Entry 6EQX (X-ray diffraction, 1.99 A resolution); this record covers chains A and D.

== Chain A ==
Protein: Furin
Source organism: Homo sapiens
Notes: EC 3.4.21.75
Reference sequence: P09958 (FURIN_HUMAN); numbering as in UniProt (aligned over 108-567)
Amino-acid sequence (482 residues; each row starts with the number of its first residue):
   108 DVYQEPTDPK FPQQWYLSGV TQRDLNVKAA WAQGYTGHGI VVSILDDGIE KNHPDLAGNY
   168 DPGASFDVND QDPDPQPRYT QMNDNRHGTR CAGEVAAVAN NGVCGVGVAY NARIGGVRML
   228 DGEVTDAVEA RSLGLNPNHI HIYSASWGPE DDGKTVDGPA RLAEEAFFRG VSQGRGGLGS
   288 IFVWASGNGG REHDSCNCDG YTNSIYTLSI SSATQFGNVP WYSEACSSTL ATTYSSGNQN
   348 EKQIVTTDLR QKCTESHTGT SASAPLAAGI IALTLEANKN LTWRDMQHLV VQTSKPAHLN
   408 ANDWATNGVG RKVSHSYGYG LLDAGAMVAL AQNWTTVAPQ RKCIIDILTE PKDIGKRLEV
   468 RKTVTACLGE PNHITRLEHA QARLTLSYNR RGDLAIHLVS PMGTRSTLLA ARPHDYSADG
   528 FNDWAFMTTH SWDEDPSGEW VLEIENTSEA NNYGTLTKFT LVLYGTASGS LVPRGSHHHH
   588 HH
Not modelled in the structure: 108, 582-589
Disulfides: C211-C360, C303-C333, C450-C474
Differences from the reference sequence: expression tag (568-589)
Bound ions: Ca2+ site 1: D115, D162, V205, N208, V210, G212; Ca2+ site 2: D174, D179, D181; Ca2+ site 3: D258, D301, E331; Na+ site 1: S279, G284; Na+ site 2: T309, S311, T314; Na+ site 3 near S544 (its only coordinating residue here); Na+ site 4 near E546 (its only coordinating residue here)
UniProt features mapped onto this chain:
  - motif: R498 to D500 (Cell attachment site)
  - active site (Charge relay system): D153, H194, S368
  - binding site (Ca(2+)): D115, D162, D174, D179, D181, V205, N208, V210, G212, D258, D301, E331
  - binding site (substrate): D154, D191, N192, E236, S253 to D258, D264, A292 to N295, D306, Y308, S368
  - glycosylation (N-linked (GlcNAc...) asparagine): N387, N440, N553

== Chain D ==
Protein: Arg-Arg-Arg-Val-Arg-00S
Source organism: synthetic construct
Amino-acid sequence (6 residues; numbered 1 to 6; the number before each row is that of its first residue):
     1 RRRVRX
Modified residues: 00S (4-(aminomethyl)benzenecarboximidamide) at position 6

== Chain A / chain D interface ==
Residue-residue contacts (40):
  D154(A) with R5(D), salt bridge
  D191(A) with R5(D), hydrogen bond (backbone-side chain)
  N192(A) with R5(D), hydrogen bond
  H194(A) with R5(D); 00S_6(D)
  L227(A) with R1(D), hydrogen bond (backbone-side chain); R5(D)
  G229(A) with R1(D)
  V231(A) with R1(D); R2(D), hydrogen bond (backbone-side chain); R3(D)
  T232(A) with R2(D)
  D233(A) with R2(D)
  E236(A) with R2(D), salt bridge; R3(D), salt bridge
  S253(A) with R5(D); 00S_6(D)
  W254(A) with V4(D); 00S_6(D)
  G255(A) with R3(D); V4(D), hydrogen bond (backbone-backbone); 00S_6(D)
  P256(A) with R2(D); R3(D); 00S_6(D)
  E257(A) with R1(D), hydrogen bond (side chain-backbone); V4(D)
  D258(A) with 00S_6(D)
  D264(A) with R3(D), salt bridge
  G265(A) with R3(D), hydrogen bond (backbone-side chain)
  W291(A) with 00S_6(D)
  A292(A) with 00S_6(D)
  S293(A) with 00S_6(D)
  G294(A) with 00S_6(D)
  N295(A) with 00S_6(D)
  D306(A) with 00S_6(D)
  Y308(A) with R3(D), hydrogen bond
  T309(A) with 00S_6(D)
  T367(A) with 00S_6(D)
  S368(A) with 00S_6(D)
Interface residues without a listed pair, chain A (29 interface residues in all): A267

== Summary ==
29 residues of chain A face 6 of chain D across their interface; the contacts include 8 hydrogen bonds and 4
salt bridges. Among the polar pairs are D154(A)-R5(D), E236(A)-R2(D) and E236(A)-R3(D).
Here chain A is Furin (Homo sapiens) and chain D is Arg-Arg-Arg-Val-Arg-00S (synthetic construct). Entry 6EQX
(X-ray structure of the proprotein convertase furin bound with the competitive inhibitor
Arg-Arg-Arg-Val-Arg-Amba) was determined by X-ray diffraction together with 6EQV and 6EQW from the same study.
